6M44 - chains J and O of the 18 polymer chains in the assembly; structure by X-ray diffraction, 3.81 A resolution.

Chain J:
Molecule: 355-nt DNA strand
Source organism: other sequences
Sequence (355 nucleotides; each row starts with the number of its first residue):
     1 CGCTGACGTTTTTTTTTTCATGTGCCGGTCTCACACGTGCCTGGAGACTA
    51 GTAAGCGCTTCTAGTGGCGGTTAAAACGCGGTAGACAGCGCGTACGTGCG
   101 TTTAAGCGGTGCTAGAGCTGTCTACGACCAATTGAGCGGCCTCGGCACCG
   151 GGATGCGATTTTTTTTTTCATACTCGAGCATGCATTTTTTTTTTCATGTG
   201 CCGGTCTCACACGTGCCTGGAGACTAGTAAGCGCTTCTAGTGGCGGTTAA
   251 AACGCGGTAGACAGCGCGTACGTGCGTTTAAGCGGTGCTAGAGCTGTCTA
   301 CGACCAATTGAGCGGCCTCGGCACCGGGATGCGTTTTTTTTTTCGTCAGC
   351 GGTAC

Chain O:
Protein: Histone H3.1
Source organism: Homo sapiens
Reference sequence: P68431 (H31_HUMAN); residues 0-135 here correspond to UniProt positions 1-136 (UniProt number = residue number + 1)
Sequence (136 residues; row label = number of the first residue in the row; numbering starts at 0):
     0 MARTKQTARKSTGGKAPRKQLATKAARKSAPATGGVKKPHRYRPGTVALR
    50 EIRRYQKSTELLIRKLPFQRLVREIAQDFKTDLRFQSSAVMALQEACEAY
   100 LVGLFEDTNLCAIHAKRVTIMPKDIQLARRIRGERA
Disordered / not traced: 0-36
Curated features (UniProtKB/Swiss-Prot):
  - modified residue: Arg-2 (Asymmetric dimethylarginine), Thr-3 (Phosphothreonine), Lys-4 (Allysine), Gln-5 (5-glutamyl dopamine), Thr-6 (Phosphothreonine), Arg-8 (Citrulline), Lys-9 (N6,N6,N6-trimethyllysine), Ser-10 (ADP-ribosylserine), Thr-11 (Phosphothreonine), Lys-14 (N6-(2-hydroxyisobutyryl)lysine), Arg-17 (Asymmetric dimethylarginine), Lys-18 (N6-(2-hydroxyisobutyryl)lysine), Lys-23 (N6-(2-hydroxyisobutyryl)lysine), Arg-26 (Citrulline), Lys-27 (N6,N6,N6-trimethyllysine), Ser-28 (ADP-ribosylserine), Lys-36 (N6,N6,N6-trimethyllysine), Lys-37 (N6-methyllysine), Tyr-41 (Phosphotyrosine), Lys-56 (N6,N6,N6-trimethyllysine) and 8 more in UniProt
  - lipidation: Lys-18 (N6-decanoyllysine)

How chain J and chain O interact:
Pairs across the interface - 29 pairs, chain J then chain O:
  DG240(J) with Arg-83(O), phosphate contact; Phe-84(O), phosphate contact; Gln-85(O), hydrogen bond to the phosphate; Ser-86(O), hydrogen bond to the phosphate
  DT241(J) with Arg-72(O), salt bridge to the phosphate; Arg-83(O), phosphate contact; Phe-84(O), hydrogen bond to the phosphate
  DA250(J) with Arg-63(O), sugar contact
  DA251(J) with Arg-63(O), phosphate contact
  DG256(J) with Arg-40(O), base contact
  DA259(J) with Arg-42(O), salt bridge to the phosphate
  DG260(J) with Thr-118(O), phosphate contact
  DA261(J) with Lys-115(O), phosphate contact; Arg-116(O), phosphate contact; Val-117(O), hydrogen bond to the phosphate; Thr-118(O), hydrogen bond to the phosphate; Met-120(O), phosphate contact
  DC262(J) with Arg-116(O), salt bridge to the phosphate; Met-120(O), phosphate contact; Lys-122(O), salt bridge to the phosphate
  DG333(J) with Tyr-41(O), phosphate contact; Thr-45(O), phosphate contact
  DT334(J) with His-39(O), sugar contact; Arg-40(O), sugar contact; Tyr-41(O), phosphate contact; Arg-42(O), hydrogen bond to the phosphate; Thr-45(O), hydrogen bond to the phosphate
  DT335(J) with Arg-42(O), phosphate contact
  DT336(J) with Lys-37(O), salt bridge to the phosphate
Also at the interface, not in a pair above, chain J (14 interface residues in all): DT258
Also at the interface, not in a pair above, chain O (20 interface residues in all): Pro-43, Leu-82

Summary:
14 residues of chain J and 20 residues of chain O are in contact; the contacts include 7 hydrogen bonds and 5
salt bridges. Among the polar pairs are DG240(J)/Gln-85(O), DG240(J)/Ser-86(O) and DT241(J)/Phe-84(O).
Chain J is a 355-nt DNA strand (other sequences) and chain O is Histone H3.1 (Homo sapiens); the structure,
355 bp di-nucleosome harboring cohesive DNA termini (high cryoprotectant), was determined by X-ray diffraction
(same publication as 6LA8, 6LA9 and 6M3V).
